PDB entry 7PFD | electron microscopy, 4.40 A resolution (low resolution: residue-level contacts below are approximate; hydrogen-bond / salt-bridge calls are withheld) | chains H and J of the 11 polymer chains in the assembly

[Chain H]
Molecule: Histone H2B type 1-K
Source organism: Homo sapiens
Reference sequence: O60814 (H2B1K_HUMAN); residues 0-125 here correspond to UniProt positions 1-126 (UniProt number = residue number + 1)
Amino-acid sequence (126 residues; numbered 0 to 125; the number before each row is that of its first residue; numbering starts at 0):
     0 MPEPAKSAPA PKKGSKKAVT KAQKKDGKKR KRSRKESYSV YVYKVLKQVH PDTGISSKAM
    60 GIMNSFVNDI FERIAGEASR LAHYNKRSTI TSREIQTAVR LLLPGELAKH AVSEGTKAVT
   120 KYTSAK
Disordered / not traced: 0-29, 125
Curated features (UniProtKB/Swiss-Prot):
  - modified residue: Pro1 (N-acetylproline), Glu2 (ADP-ribosyl glutamic acid), Lys5 (N6-(2-hydroxyisobutyryl)lysine), Ser6 (ADP-ribosylserine), Lys11 (N6-(beta-hydroxybutyryl)lysine), Lys12 (N6-(2-hydroxyisobutyryl)lysine), Ser14 (Phosphoserine), Lys15 (N6-acetyllysine), Lys16 (N6-(beta-hydroxybutyryl)lysine), Lys20 (N6-(2-hydroxyisobutyryl)lysine), Lys23 (N6-(2-hydroxyisobutyryl)lysine), Lys24 (N6-(2-hydroxyisobutyryl)lysine), Lys34 (N6-(2-hydroxyisobutyryl)lysine), Glu35 (PolyADP-ribosyl glutamic acid), Ser36 (Phosphoserine), Lys43 (N6-(2-hydroxyisobutyryl)lysine), Lys46 (N6-(2-hydroxyisobutyryl)lysine), Lys57 (N6,N6-dimethyllysine), Arg79 (Dimethylated arginine), Lys85 (N6,N6,N6-trimethyllysine) and 6 more in UniProt
  - glycosylation: Ser112 (O-linked (GlcNAc) serine)
  - cross-link (Glycyl lysine isopeptide (Lys-Gly)): Lys5 (interchain with G-Cter in SUMO2), Lys20 (interchain with G-Cter in SUMO2), Lys34 (interchain with G-Cter in ubiquitin), Lys120 (interchain with G-Cter in ubiquitin)

[Chain J]
Molecule: 172-nt DNA strand
Source organism: synthetic construct
Sequence (172 nucleotides; each row starts with the number of its first residue):
   602 CTTAATACTT ACATGACAGG ATGTATATAT CTGACACGTG CCTGGAGACT AGGGAGTAAT
   662 CCCCTTGGCG GTTAAAACGC GGGGGACAGC GCGTACGTGC GTTTAAGCGG TGCTAGAGCT
   722 GTCTACGACC AATTGAGCGG CCTCGGCACC GGGATTCTCC AGTATGGCGG CC

[Interface between chain H and chain J]
Pairs across the interface (17):
  Lys30(H) - DT721(J)
  Arg31(H) - DC720(J)
  Ser32(H) - DC720(J)
  Arg33(H) - DT644(J)
  Arg33(H) - DG645(J)
  Glu35(H) - DG645(J)
  Gly53(H) - DA637(J)
  Ile54(H) - DC636(J)
  Ile54(H) - DA637(J)
  Ser56(H) - DC636(J)
  Lys85(H) - DA656(J)
  Arg86(H) - DA656(J)
  Arg86(H) - DG657(J)
  Ser87(H) - DG655(J)
  Ser87(H) - DA656(J)
  Thr88(H) - DG655(J)
  Thr88(H) - DA656(J)
Also at the interface, not in a pair above, chain H (13 interface residues in all): Ser55

[Summary]
Chain H and chain J form an interface of 13 and 9 residues respectively.
Chain H is Histone H2B type 1-K (Homo sapiens) and chain J is a 172-nt DNA strand (synthetic construct); the
structure, Nucleosome 1 of the 4x197 nucleosome array containing H1, was determined by electron microscopy,
deposited together with 7PET, 7PEU, 7PEV, 7PEW, 7PEX, 7PEY and 16 further entries.
